6PPP - chains D and G of the 8 polymer chains in the assembly; structure by X-ray diffraction, 2.33 A resolution.

Chain D:
Molecule: Probable U6 snRNA-associated Sm-like protein LSm4
From: Schizosaccharomyces pombe (strain 972 / ATCC 24843)
Reference sequence: O14352 (LSM4_SCHPO); numbering as in UniProt (aligned over 1-121)
Chain sequence (129 residues; each row starts with the number of its first residue):
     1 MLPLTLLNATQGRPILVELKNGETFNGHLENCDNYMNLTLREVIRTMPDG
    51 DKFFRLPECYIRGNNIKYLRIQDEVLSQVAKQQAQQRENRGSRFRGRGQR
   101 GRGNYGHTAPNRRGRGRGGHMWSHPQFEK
Disordered / not traced: 89-129
Sequence notes: expression tag (122-129)

Chain G:
Molecule: U6 snRNA-associated Sm-like protein LSm7
From: Schizosaccharomyces pombe (strain 972 / ATCC 24843)
Reference sequence: O74499 (LSM7_SCHPO); residue numbers follow UniProt; this construct covers 1-113
Chain sequence (119 residues; each row starts with the number of its first residue):
     1 MSSLQKRPGPGNSSQPTERPRKESILDLSRYQDQRIQATFTGGRQITGIL
    51 KGFDQLMNLVLDDVEEQLRNPEDGKLTGAIRKLGLVVVRGTTLVLIAPMD
   101 GSEEIPNPFVQAEHHHHHH
Disordered / not traced: 1-23, 27-30, 70-78, 112-119
Sequence notes: expression tag (114-119)

Chain D / chain G interface:
Residue-residue contacts - 42 pairs, chain D then chain G:
  L19(D) with V94(G), hydrophobic
  F25(D) with L95(G), hydrophobic
  C32(D) with I25(G)
  D33(D) with I25(G)
  N37(D) with I25(G)
  T39(D) with I25(G); L26(G)
  I44(D) with P108(G), hydrophobic
  R45(D) with Q37(G)
  F53(D) with E103(G); E104(G); I105(G), hydrogen bond (backbone-backbone); N107(G); P108(G)
  F54(D) with E103(G)
  R55(D) with G101(G); S102(G); E103(G), hydrogen bond (backbone-backbone)
  L56(D) with S102(G)
  P57(D) with D100(G); G101(G); S102(G)
  E58(D) with Y31(G), hydrogen bond; A97(G); P98(G)
  C59(D) with L95(G), hydrophobic; I96(G); A97(G), hydrophobic
  Y60(D) with I25(G), hydrophobic; L26(G), hydrophobic; M57(G), hydrophobic; V94(G); L95(G); I96(G), hydrogen bond (backbone-backbone)
  I61(D) with V94(G)
  R62(D) with M57(G); G90(G), hydrogen bond (side chain-backbone); T91(G), hydrogen bond (side chain-backbone); L93(G), hydrogen bond (side chain-backbone); V94(G), hydrogen bond (backbone-backbone)
  N65(D) with T41(G), hydrogen bond; V94(G)
Other interface residues (no listed pair), chain D (22 interface residues in all): N31, K52, N64
Other interface residues (no listed pair), chain G (25 interface residues in all): T39, Q45, P106

Summary:
22 residues of chain D and 25 residues of chain G are in contact, with 9 hydrogen bonds. Among the polar pairs
are E58(D)-Y31(G), R62(D)-G90(G) and R62(D)-T91(G).
Chain D is Probable U6 snRNA-associated Sm-like protein LSm4 and chain G is U6 snRNA-associated Sm-like
protein LSm7, both from Schizosaccharomyces pombe (strain 972 / ATCC 24843); the structure, Structure of S.
pombe Lsm2-8 with processed U6 snRNA, was determined by X-ray diffraction (same publication as 6PPN, 6PPQ and
6PPV).
